PDB entry 6PTN | electron microscopy, 5.80 A resolution (low resolution: residue-level contacts below are approximate; hydrogen-bond / salt-bridge calls are withheld) | chains i and l of the 25 polymer chains in the assembly

[Chain i]
Name: DNA replication licensing factor MCM2
From: Saccharomyces cerevisiae
Notes: EC 3.6.4.12
UniProt: P29469 (MCM2_YEAST); residues 1-868 here = UniProt positions 1-868
Sequence (868 residues; numbered 1 to 868; the number before each row is that of its first residue):
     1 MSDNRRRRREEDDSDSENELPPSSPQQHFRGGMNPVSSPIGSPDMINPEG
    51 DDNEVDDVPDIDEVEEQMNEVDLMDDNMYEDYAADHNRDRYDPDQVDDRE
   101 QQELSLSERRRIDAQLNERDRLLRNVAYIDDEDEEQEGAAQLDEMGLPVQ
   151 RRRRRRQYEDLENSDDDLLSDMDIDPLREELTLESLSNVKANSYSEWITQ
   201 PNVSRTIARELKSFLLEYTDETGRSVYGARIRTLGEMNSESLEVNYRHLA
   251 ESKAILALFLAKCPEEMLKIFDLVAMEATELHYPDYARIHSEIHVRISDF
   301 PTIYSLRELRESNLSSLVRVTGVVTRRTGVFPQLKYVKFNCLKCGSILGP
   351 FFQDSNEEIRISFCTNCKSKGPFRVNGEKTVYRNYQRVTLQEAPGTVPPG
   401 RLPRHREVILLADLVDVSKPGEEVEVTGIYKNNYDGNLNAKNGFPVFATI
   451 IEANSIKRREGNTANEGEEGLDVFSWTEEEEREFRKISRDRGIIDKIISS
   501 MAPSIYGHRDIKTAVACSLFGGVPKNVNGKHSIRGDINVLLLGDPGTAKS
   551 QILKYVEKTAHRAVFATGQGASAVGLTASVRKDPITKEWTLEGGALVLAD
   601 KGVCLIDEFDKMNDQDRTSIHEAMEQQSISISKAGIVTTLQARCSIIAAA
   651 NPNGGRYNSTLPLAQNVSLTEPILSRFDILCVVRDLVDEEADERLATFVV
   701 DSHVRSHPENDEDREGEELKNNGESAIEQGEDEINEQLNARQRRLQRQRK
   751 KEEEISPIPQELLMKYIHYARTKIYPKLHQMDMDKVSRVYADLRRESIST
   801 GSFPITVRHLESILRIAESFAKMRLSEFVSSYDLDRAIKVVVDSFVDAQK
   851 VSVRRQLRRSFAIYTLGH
Disordered / not traced: 1-200, 707-736, 865-868
Curated features (UniProtKB/Swiss-Prot):
  - zinc finger: Cys341 to Cys367 (C4-type)
  - motif: Ser675 to Asp678 (Arginine finger)
  - binding site (ATP): Gly543 to Ser550
  - modified residue (Phosphoserine): Ser14, Ser16, Ser23, Ser164, Ser170
  - natural variant: Glu392 (E392K: In allele MCM2-1)
  - mutagenesis: Cys364 (C364Y/F/S/H: Loss of activity), Cys367 (C367Y/F/S/H: Loss of activity), Lys549 (K549A: Reduces MCM2-7 complex helicase activity. Abolishes MCM2-7 complex helicase activity; when associated with MCM5 A-422. Reduces MCM2-7 complex helicase activity; when associated with MCM3 A-415), Arg676 (R676A: Loss of MCM2-7 complex helicase activity)
Residues lining bound ligands:
  - ATP (adenosine-5'-triphosphate), molecule 1: Ser504, Ile505, Tyr506, Asp544, Pro545, Gly546, Thr547, Ala548, Lys549, Ser550, Gln551, Leu695, Val699
  - ATP, molecule 2: His531, Glu625, Arg676, Val807, Arg808

[Chain l]
Name: Minichromosome maintenance protein 5
From: Saccharomyces cerevisiae
Notes: EC 3.6.4.12
UniProt: P29496 (MCM5_YEAST); numbering as in UniProt (aligned over 1-775)
Sequence (775 residues; each row starts with the number of its first residue):
     1 MSFDRPEIYSAPVLQGESPNDDDNTEIIKSFKNFILEFRLDSQFIYRDQL
    51 RNNILVKNYSLTVNMEHLIGYNEDIYKKLSDEPSDIIPLFETAITQVAKR
   101 ISILSRAQSANNNDKDPENTSMDTDSLLLNSLPTFQLILNSNANQIPLRD
   151 LDSEHVSKIVRLSGIIISTSVLSSRATYLSIMCRNCRHTTSITINNFNSI
   201 TGNTVSLPRSCLSTIESESSMANESNIGDESTKKNCGPDPYIIIHESSKF
   251 IDQQFLKLQEIPELVPVGEMPRNLTMTCDRYLTNKVIPGTRVTIVGIYSI
   301 YNSKNGAGSGRSGGGNGGSGVAIRTPYIKILGIQSDVETSSIWNSVTMFT
   351 EEEEEEFLQLSRNPKLYEILTNSIAPSIFGNEDIKKAIVCLLMGGSKKIL
   401 PDGMRLRGDINVLLLGDPGTAKSQLLKFVEKVSPIAVYTSGKGSSAAGLT
   451 ASVQRDPMTREFYLEGGAMVLADGGVVCIDEFDKMRDEDRVAIHEAMEQQ
   501 TISIAKAGITTVLNSRTSVLAAANPIYGRYDDLKSPGDNIDFQTTILSRF
   551 DMIFIVKDDHNEERDISIANHVINIHTGNANAMQNQQEENGSEISIEKMK
   601 RYITYCRLKCAPRLSPQAAEKLSSNFVTIRKQLLINELESTERSSIPITI
   651 RQLEAIIRITESLAKLELSPIAQERHVDEAIRLFQASTMDAASQDPIGGL
   701 NQASGTSLSEIRRFEQELKRRLPIGWSTSYQTLRREFVDTHRFSQLALDK
   751 ALYALEKHETIQLRHQGQNIYRSGV
Disordered / not traced: 1-23, 104-129, 199-200, 212-234, 306-318, 340-345, 644-646, 694-775
Curated features (UniProtKB/Swiss-Prot):
  - motif: Ser548 to Asp551 (Arginine finger)
  - binding site (ATP): Gly416 to Ser423
  - mutagenesis: Lys422 (K422A: Loss of MCM2-7 complex helicase activity)
Residues lining bound ligands:
  - ATP (adenosine-5'-triphosphate), molecule 1: Ser377, Ile378, Phe379, Asp417, Pro418, Gly419, Thr420, Ala421, Lys422, Ser423, Gln424, His571
  - ATP, molecule 2: Leu406, Glu498, Arg549, Ile650, Arg651

[How chain i and chain l interact]
Residue-residue contacts (66):
  Phe331(i) with Ile323(l); Arg324(l)
  Gln333(i) with Val321(l); Ile323(l)
  Ser355(i) with Val321(l)
  Asn356(i) with Gly320(l); Val321(l)
  Glu358(i) with Val321(l)
  Gly377(i) with Glu82(l)
  Tyr382(i) with Asp152(l); Val156(l)
  Arg383(i) with Asp152(l)
  Asn384(i) with Asp152(l)
  Tyr385(i) with Gly320(l); Ile323(l)
  Asp416(i) with Arg149(l); Arg272(l)
  Lys419(i) with Glu269(l)
  Pro420(i) with Met270(l)
  Lys525(i) with His576(l)
  Gly529(i) with Phe428(l); Ile596(l)
  Lys530(i) with Ser377(l); Phe428(l)
  His531(i) with Ser377(l)
  Ile533(i) with His576(l)
  Arg562(i) with Val267(l)
  Leu591(i) with Met270(l)
  Gly593(i) with Met270(l)
  Val597(i) with Gly268(l)
  Asp600(i) with Val267(l)
  Thr618(i) with Lys442(l); Glu481(l); Lys484(l)
  Glu622(i) with Glu481(l)
  Glu625(i) with Lys422(l); Ser423(l)
  Gln626(i) with Ser423(l); Lys427(l); Tyr438(l)
  Gln627(i) with Lys427(l)
  Ile631(i) with Gly441(l); Lys442(l); Ser444(l)
  Ser632(i) with Ser444(l)
  Lys633(i) with Ser444(l); Ser445(l)
  Ala634(i) with Gly448(l)
  Val637(i) with Thr439(l)
  Thr639(i) with Pro262(l)
  Leu640(i) with Glu269(l)
  Gln641(i) with Pro262(l); Pro266(l)
  Arg643(i) with Pro266(l)
  Pro672(i) with Pro418(l)
  Leu778(i) with Thr577(l)
  Gln780(i) with Gly578(l)
  Asp784(i) with Ile573(l)
  Tyr790(i) with Ala569(l)
  Ala791(i) with Asp565(l); Ile566(l)
  Arg795(i) with Glu562(l)
  Ile798(i) with His560(l)
  Val807(i) with Gly419(l)
  Leu810(i) with Val572(l)
  Leu814(i) with His576(l)
Interface residues without a listed pair, chain i (62 interface residues in all): Val330, Pro332, Leu334, Glu357, Arg387, Ala573, Glu592, Gln615, Ile629, Thr670, Arg676, His779, Thr806, Glu811
Interface residues without a listed pair, chain l (56 interface residues in all): Ser153, Glu263, Pro271, Ile300, Ser319, Ala322, Pro326, Pro376, Gln424, Lys431, Ser440, Leu471, Asp480, Tyr527

[In short]
62 residues of chain i and 56 residues of chain l are in contact. One ATP molecule is bound between chain i
and chain l. Bound to chain i: ATP. Ligands of chain l: ATP.
Here chain i is DNA replication licensing factor MCM2 and chain l is Minichromosome maintenance protein 5,
both from Saccharomyces cerevisiae. Entry 6PTN (Structure of Ctf4 trimer in complex with two CMG helicases)
was determined by electron microscopy, deposited together with 6PTJ and 6PTO.
